Entry 8ICT (X-ray diffraction, 3.10 A resolution); this record covers chains P and A of the 3 polymer chains in the assembly.

== Chain P ==
Molecule: 7-nt DNA strand
Sequence (7 nucleotides; row label = number of the first residue in the row):
     1 TCTAATG
Bound ions: Na+: DT6 (shared with Thr101(A), Val103(A), Ile106(A) of chain A)

== Chain A ==
Molecule: Protein (DNA polymerase beta (e.c.2.7.7.7))
From: Homo sapiens
Reference sequence: P06746 (DPOB_HUMAN); residues 2-335 here correspond to UniProt positions 1-334 (UniProt number = residue number - 1)
Sequence (335 residues; row label = number of the first residue in the row):
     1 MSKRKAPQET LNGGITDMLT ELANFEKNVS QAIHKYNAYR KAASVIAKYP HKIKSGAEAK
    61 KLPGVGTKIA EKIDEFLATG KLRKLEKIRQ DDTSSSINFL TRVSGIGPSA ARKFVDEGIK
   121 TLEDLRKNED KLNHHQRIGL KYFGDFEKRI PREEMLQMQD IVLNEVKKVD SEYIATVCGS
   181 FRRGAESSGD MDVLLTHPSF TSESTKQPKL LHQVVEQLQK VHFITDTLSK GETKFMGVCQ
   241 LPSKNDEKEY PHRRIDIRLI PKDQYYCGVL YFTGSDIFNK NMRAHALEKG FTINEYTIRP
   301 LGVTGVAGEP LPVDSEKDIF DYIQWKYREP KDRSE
Not modelled in the structure: 1-8
Bound ions: Na+ site 1 near Leu62 (its only coordinating residue here); Na+ site 2: Thr101, Val103, Ile106 (shared with DT6(P) of chain P); Mn2+ site 1: Asp190, Asp192 (together with 2'-deoxycytidine-5'-triphosphate)
Residues lining bound ligands: 2'-deoxycytidine-5'-triphosphate: Arg149, Gly179, Ser180, Arg183, Ser187, Ser188, Gly189, Asp190, Asp192, Tyr271, Phe272, Thr273, Gly274, Asp276
Curated features (UniProtKB/Swiss-Prot):
  - binding site (K(+)): Lys61
  - binding site (Na(+)): Lys61

== How chain P and chain A interact ==
Pairs across the interface (16; chain P residue first):
  DA4(P) with Ser109(A), phosphate contact
  DA5(P) with Gly105(A), phosphate contact; Ile106(A), phosphate contact; Gly107(A), hydrogen bond to the phosphate; Pro108(A), phosphate contact; Ser109(A), hydrogen bond to the phosphate; Ala110(A), hydrogen bond to the phosphate
  DT6(P) with Val103(A), phosphate contact; Ser104(A), phosphate contact; Gly105(A), hydrogen bond to the phosphate; Ile106(A), hydrogen bond to the phosphate; Lys234(A), base contact; Met236(A), sugar contact
  DG7(P) with Arg254(A), salt bridge to the phosphate; Asp256(A), phosphate contact; Arg258(A), phosphate contact
Also at the interface, not in a pair above, chain A (16 interface residues in all): Thr101, His135, Asp192

== Summary ==
The interface between chain P and chain A involves 4 residues on one side and 16 on the other, with 5 hydrogen
bonds and 1 salt bridge. Polar contacts include DA5(P)-Gly107(A), DA5(P)-Ser109(A) and DA5(P)-Ala110(A). Chain
A binds 2'-deoxycytidine-5'-triphosphate.
Chain P is a 7-nt DNA strand and chain A is Protein (DNA polymerase beta (e.c.2.7.7.7)) (Homo sapiens); the
structure, DNA polymerase beta (pol B) (e.c.2.7.7.7) complexed with seven base pairs of DNA; soaked in the
..., was determined by X-ray diffraction together with 1ZQT, 7ICE, 7ICF, 7ICG, 7ICH, 7ICI and 39 further
entries from the same study.
